8ZI2 - chains B and D of the 8 polymer chains in the assembly; structure by electron microscopy, 2.99 A resolution.

# Chain B
Molecule: ATP synthase subunit alpha
From: Acinetobacter baumannii AB5075
Notes: EC 7.1.2.2
UniProtKB: A3M142 (ATPA_ACIBT); numbering as in UniProt (aligned over 1-514)
Chain sequence (514 residues; row label = number of the first residue in the row):
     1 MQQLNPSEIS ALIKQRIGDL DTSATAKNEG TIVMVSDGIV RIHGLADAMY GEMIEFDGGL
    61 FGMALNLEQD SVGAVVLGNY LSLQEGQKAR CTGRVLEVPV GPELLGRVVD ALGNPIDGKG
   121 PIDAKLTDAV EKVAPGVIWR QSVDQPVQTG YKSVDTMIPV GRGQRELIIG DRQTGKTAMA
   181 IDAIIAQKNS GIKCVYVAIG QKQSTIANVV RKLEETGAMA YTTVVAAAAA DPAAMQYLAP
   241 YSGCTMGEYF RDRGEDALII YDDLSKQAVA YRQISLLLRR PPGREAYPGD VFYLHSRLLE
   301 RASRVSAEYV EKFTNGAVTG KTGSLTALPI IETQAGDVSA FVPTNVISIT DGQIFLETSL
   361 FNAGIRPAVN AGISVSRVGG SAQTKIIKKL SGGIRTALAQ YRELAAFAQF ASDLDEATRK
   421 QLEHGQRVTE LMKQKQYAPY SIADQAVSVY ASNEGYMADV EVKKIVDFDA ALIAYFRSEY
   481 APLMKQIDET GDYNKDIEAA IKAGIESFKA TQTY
Unresolved in the structure: 1-25
Residues lining bound ligands: ATP: Tyr-151, Asp-171, Arg-172, Gln-173, Thr-174, Gly-175, Lys-176, Thr-177, Ala-178, Asp-262, Phe-361, Arg-366, Pro-367, Gln-434, Lys-435, Gln-436

# Chain D
Molecule: ATP synthase subunit beta
From: Acinetobacter baumannii AB5075
Notes: EC 7.1.2.2
UniProtKB: V5VHQ6 (V5VHQ6_ACIBA); residue numbers follow UniProt; this construct covers 1-464
Chain sequence (464 residues; numbered 1 to 464; the number before each row is that of its first residue):
     1 MSSGRIIQII GAVIDVEFER TSVPKIYDAL QVDGTETTLE VQQQLGDGVV RTIAMGSTEG
    61 LKRGLTVTST NAPISVPVGT ATLGRIMDVL GRPIDEAGPV ATEERLPIHR QAPSYAEQAA
   121 STDLLETGIK VIDLLCPFAK GGKVGLFGGA GVGKTVNMME LINNIAKAHS GLSVFAGVGE
   181 RTREGNDFYH EMKDSNVLDK VAMVYGQMNE PPGNRLRVAL TGLTMAEYFR DEKDENGKGR
   241 DVLLFVDNIY RYTLAGTEVS ALLGRMPSAV GYQPTLAEEM GVLQERITST KSGSITSIQA
   301 VYVPADDLTD PSPATTFAHL DATVVLSRDI ASSGIYPAID PLDSTSRQLD PLVVGQEHYE
   361 IARAVQNVLQ RYKELKDIIA ILGMDELAEE DKLVVYRARK IQRFFSQPFH VAEVFTGAPG
   421 KLVPLKETIR GFKGLLAGEY DHIPEQAFYM VGGIDEVIAK AEKL
Unresolved in the structure: 1
Residues lining bound ligands:
  - ADP (adenosine-5'-diphosphate): Ala-150, Gly-151, Val-152, Gly-153, Lys-154, Thr-155, Val-156, Arg-181, Glu-184, Tyr-336, Phe-409, Ala-412, Phe-415, Thr-416
  - ATP: Arg-347, Leu-349, Asp-350, Tyr-359

# Chain B / chain D interface
Contacting residue pairs - 46 pairs, chain B then chain D:
  Val-33(B) / Gly-46(D)
  Met-34(B) / Gln-44(D)
  Val-35(B) / Gln-44(D)  hydrogen bond (backbone-backbone)
  Ser-36(B) / Gln-43(D)
  Ser-36(B) / Gln-44(D)
  Asp-37(B) / Gln-43(D)
  Asp-37(B) / Arg-265(D)  salt bridge
  Asn-79(B) / Gln-111(D)
  Leu-81(B) / Ile-26(D)  hydrophobic
  Gln-84(B) / Lys-25(D)
  Glu-85(B) / Arg-20(D)  salt bridge
  Glu-85(B) / Gln-44(D)
  Ile-116(B) / Tyr-115(D)
  Arg-172(B) / Phe-317(D)
  Arg-172(B) / Asp-343(D)  salt bridge
  Gln-173(B) / Thr-345(D)
  Lys-202(B) / Ala-318(D)
  Lys-202(B) / His-319(D)
  Lys-202(B) / Asp-321(D)  salt bridge
  Gln-203(B) / Tyr-115(D)
  Gln-203(B) / Gln-118(D)
  Gln-203(B) / Glu-285(D)
  Ser-204(B) / Gln-118(D)
  Ala-207(B) / Tyr-115(D)  hydrophobic
  Val-210(B) / Tyr-115(D)
  Arg-211(B) / Ala-120(D)
  Ala-229(B) / His-319(D)
  Arg-272(B) / Ser-268(D)
  Gln-273(B) / Pro-274(D)
  Gln-273(B) / Thr-275(D)
  Gln-273(B) / Glu-278(D)
  Leu-276(B) / Met-266(D)  hydrophobic
  Leu-276(B) / Ser-268(D)
  Arg-279(B) / Gly-264(D)
  Arg-279(B) / Met-266(D)
  Ala-286(B) / Ser-268(D)
  Ala-286(B) / Ala-269(D)
  Gln-334(B) / Ala-314(D)
  Asn-362(B) / Gln-366(D)
  Asn-362(B) / Asn-367(D)
  Asn-362(B) / Gln-370(D)
  Ala-363(B) / Asn-367(D)
  Arg-366(B) / Arg-363(D)
  Gln-409(B) / Glu-386(D)  hydrogen bond (side chain-backbone)
  Gln-409(B) / Leu-387(D)
  Gln-409(B) / Ala-388(D)
Interface residues without a listed pair, chain B (41 interface residues in all): Tyr-80, Leu-83, Asp-117, Ile-206, Ala-230, Asp-231, Pro-232, Ala-233, Leu-277, Arg-280, Ala-335, Ser-359
Interface residues without a listed pair, chain D (45 interface residues in all): Leu-45, Ala-116, Lys-143, Pro-267, Gly-281, Thr-288, Leu-308, Thr-309, Leu-320, Leu-342, Tyr-359, Glu-374

# In short
41 residues of chain B face 45 of chain D across their interface; the contacts include 2 hydrogen bonds and 4
salt bridges. Among the polar pairs are Asp-37(B)/Arg-265(D), Glu-85(B)/Arg-20(D) and Arg-172(B)/Asp-343(D).
ATP is bound between chain B and chain D.
Chain B is ATP synthase subunit alpha and chain D is ATP synthase subunit beta, both from Acinetobacter
baumannii AB5075; the structure, Cryo-EM reveals transition states of the Acinetobacter baumannii F1-ATPase
rotary subunits gamma and epsilon and novel ..., was determined by electron microscopy, deposited together
with 8ZI0, 8ZI1 and 8ZI3.
